PDB entry 1RAO | X-ray diffraction, 1.56 A resolution | chain A

== Chain A ==
Protein: 2-amino-4-hydroxy-6-hydroxymethyldihydropteridine pyrophosphokinase
Organism: Escherichia coli
Notes: EC 2.7.6.3
UniProt: P26281 (HPPK_ECOLI); residue numbers follow UniProt; this construct covers 1-158
Chain sequence (158 residues; numbered 1 to 158; the number before each row is that of its first residue):
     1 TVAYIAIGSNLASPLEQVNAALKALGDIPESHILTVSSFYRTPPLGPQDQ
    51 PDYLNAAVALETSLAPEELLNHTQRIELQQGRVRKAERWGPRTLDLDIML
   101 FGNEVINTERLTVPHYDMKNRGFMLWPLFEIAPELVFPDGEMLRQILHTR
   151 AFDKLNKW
Small-molecule neighbours:
  - adenosine monophosphate (AMP): Leu70, Gln74, Glu77, Arg92, Asp95, Leu96, Asp97, Ile98, Arg110, Leu111, Thr112, Val113
  - 6-hydroxymethylpterin-diphosphate (HH2): Gly8, Thr42, Pro43, Pro44, Leu45, Tyr53, Asn55, Asp95, Tyr116, Arg121, Phe123
From the paper describing this entry:
  - binding site for 6-hydroxymethylpterin-diphosphate: Asn55
  - binding site for adenosine monophosphate: Arg92
  - catalytic residues: Arg82, Arg92 (citing earlier work)

== In short ==
Ligands of chain A: adenosine monophosphate and 6-hydroxymethylpterin-diphosphate. The paper reports catalytic
residues Arg82 and Arg92; a binding site for 6-hydroxymethylpterin-diphosphate at Asn55.
Chain A is 2-amino-4-hydroxy-6-hydroxymethyldihydropteridine pyrophosphokinase (Escherichia coli); the
structure, Crystal structure of a ternary complex of E. coli hppk with amp and
6-hydroxymethylpterin-diphosphate at 1.56 ..., was determined by X-ray diffraction, deposited together with
1RB0.
